PDB entry 3AV6 | X-ray diffraction, 3.09 A resolution | chain A

== Chain A ==
Protein: DNA (cytosine-5)-methyltransferase 1
Source organism: Mus musculus
Notes: EC 2.1.1.37
UniProt: P13864 (DNMT1_MOUSE); residues 291-1620 here = UniProt positions 291-1620
Chain sequence (1330 residues; row label = number of the first residue in the row):
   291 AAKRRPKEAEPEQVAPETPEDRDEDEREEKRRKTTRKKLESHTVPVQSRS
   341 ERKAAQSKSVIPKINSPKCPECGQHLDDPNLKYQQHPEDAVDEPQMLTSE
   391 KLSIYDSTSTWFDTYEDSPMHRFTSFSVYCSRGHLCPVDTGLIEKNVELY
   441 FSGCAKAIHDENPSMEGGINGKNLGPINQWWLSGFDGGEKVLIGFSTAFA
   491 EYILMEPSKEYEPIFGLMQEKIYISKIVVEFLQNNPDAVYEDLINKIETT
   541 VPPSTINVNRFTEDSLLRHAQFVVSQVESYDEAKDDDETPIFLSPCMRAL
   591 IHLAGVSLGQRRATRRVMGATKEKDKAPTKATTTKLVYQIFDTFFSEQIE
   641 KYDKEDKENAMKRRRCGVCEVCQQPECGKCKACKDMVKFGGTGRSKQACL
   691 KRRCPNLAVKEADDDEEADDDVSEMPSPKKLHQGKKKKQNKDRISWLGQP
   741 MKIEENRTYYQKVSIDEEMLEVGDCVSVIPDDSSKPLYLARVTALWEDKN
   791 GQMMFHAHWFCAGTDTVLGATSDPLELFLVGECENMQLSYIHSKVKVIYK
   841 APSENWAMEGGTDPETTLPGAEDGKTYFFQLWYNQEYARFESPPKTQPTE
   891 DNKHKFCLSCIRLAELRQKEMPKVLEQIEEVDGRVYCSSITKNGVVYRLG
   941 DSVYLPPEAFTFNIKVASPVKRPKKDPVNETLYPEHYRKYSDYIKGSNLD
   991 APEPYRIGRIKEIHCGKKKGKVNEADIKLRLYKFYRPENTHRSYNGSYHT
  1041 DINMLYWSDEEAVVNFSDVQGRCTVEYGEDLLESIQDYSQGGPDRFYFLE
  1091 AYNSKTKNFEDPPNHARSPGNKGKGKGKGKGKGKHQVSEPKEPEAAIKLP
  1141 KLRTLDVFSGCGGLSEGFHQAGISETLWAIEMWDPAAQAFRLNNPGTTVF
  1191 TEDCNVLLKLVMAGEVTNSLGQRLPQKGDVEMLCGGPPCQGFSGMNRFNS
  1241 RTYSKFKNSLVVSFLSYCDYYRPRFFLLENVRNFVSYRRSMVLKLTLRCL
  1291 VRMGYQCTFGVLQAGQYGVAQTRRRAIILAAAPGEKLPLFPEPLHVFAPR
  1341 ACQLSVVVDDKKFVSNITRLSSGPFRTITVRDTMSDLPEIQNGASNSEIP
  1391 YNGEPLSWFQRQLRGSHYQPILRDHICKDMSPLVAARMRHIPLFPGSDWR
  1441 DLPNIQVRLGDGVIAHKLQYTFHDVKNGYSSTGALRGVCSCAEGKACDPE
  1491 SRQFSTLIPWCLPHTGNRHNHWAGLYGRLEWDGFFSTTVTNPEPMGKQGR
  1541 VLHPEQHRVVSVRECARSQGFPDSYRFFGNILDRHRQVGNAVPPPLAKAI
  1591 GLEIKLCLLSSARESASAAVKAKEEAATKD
Unresolved in the structure: 291-356, 394-403, 606-617, 641-652, 667-687, 711-713, 745-746, 852-864, 956-963, 982-988, 1109-1137, 1609-1620
Ion coordination: Zn2+ site 1: Cys359, Cys362, Cys420, His424; Zn2+ site 2: Cys656, Cys659, Cys662, Cys694; Zn2+ site 3: His796, Cys823, Cys897, Cys900; Zn2+ site 4: Cys1479, Cys1481, Cys1487, His1504
Residues lining bound ligands: S-adenosylmethionine (SAM): Phe1148, Ser1149, Gly1150, Cys1151, Gly1152, Gly1153, Leu1154, Ile1170, Glu1171, Met1172, Trp1173, Glu1192, Asp1193, Cys1194, Gly1226, Pro1228, Leu1250, Asn1580, Ala1581, Val1582
Reported in the primary citation:
  - catalytic residues: Cys1229 (proposed by the authors, not directly observed)
  - conformationally variable residues (side-chain flip): Cys1229
  - contacts within the chain: Cys1229-Phe1232
  - mutagenesis - W1500A, W1500L, W1512A, W1512L: abolished catalytic activity on hemimethylated and unmethylated DNA
  - specificity-determining residues: Trp1500, Trp1512 (proposed by the authors, not directly observed)

== Overview ==
Bound to chain A: S-adenosylmethionine. The Zn2+ site 1 is built by Cys359, Cys362, Cys420 and His424. Cys656,
Cys659, Cys662 and Cys694 form the Zn2+ site 2. From the paper: the catalytic residue Cys1229; W1500A, W1500L
and W1512A, among others, abolish catalytic activity on hemimethylated and unmethylated DNA.
Chain A is DNA (cytosine-5)-methyltransferase 1 (Mus musculus); the structure, Crystal structure of mouse DNA
methyltransferase 1 with AdoMet, was determined by X-ray diffraction together with 3AV4 and 3AV5 from the same
study.
